1F80 - chains B and D of the 6 polymer chains in the assembly; structure by X-ray diffraction, 2.30 A resolution.

[Chain B]
Name: Holo-(acyl carrier protein) synthase
Organism: Bacillus subtilis
Notes: EC 2.7.8.7
Reference sequence: P96618 (ACPS_BACSU); aligned to UniProt positions 3-122 over residues 2-121 (the alignment contains insertions or deletions, so no single offset holds)
Chain sequence (120 residues; numbered 2 to 121; the number before each row is that of its first residue):
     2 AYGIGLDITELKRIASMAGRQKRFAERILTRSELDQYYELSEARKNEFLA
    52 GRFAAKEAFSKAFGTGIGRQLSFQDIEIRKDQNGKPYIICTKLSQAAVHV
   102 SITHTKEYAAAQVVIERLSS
Not modelled in the structure: 120-121
Construct notes: engineered mutation Ala2 (Ile in P96618)
Reported in the primary citation:
  - catalytic residues: Lys62, His105 (proposed by the authors, not directly observed)
  - mutagenesis - Q113E: decreased catalytic activity
  - mutagenesis - I5R, Q113R: abolished catalytic activity
  - mutagenesis - I5R: decreased expression

[Chain D]
Name: Acyl carrier protein
Organism: Bacillus subtilis
Reference sequence: P80643 (ACP_BACSU); residues 1-76 here correspond to UniProt positions 2-77 (UniProt number = residue number + 1)
Chain sequence (81 residues; row label = number of the first residue in the row; numbers below 1 keep their minus sign (Gly-4 is residue -4)):
    -4 GPLGSADTLERVTKIIVDRLGVDEADVKLEASFKEDLGADXLDVVELVME
    46 LEDEFDMEISDEDAEKIATVGDAVNYIQNQQ
Not modelled in the structure: -4 to -1, 74-76
Modified residues: PN2 (4'-(3-aminopropionic) phosphopantetheine) at position 36
Reported in the primary citation:
  - catalytic residues: Asp35 (proposed by the authors, not directly observed)

[How chain B and chain D interact]
Residue-residue contacts - 32 pairs, chain B then chain D:
  Arg14(B) with Asp35(D), salt bridge; Leu37(D); Asp38(D), salt bridge
  Met18(B) with Leu37(D), hydrophobic; Glu41(D)
  Arg21(B) with Arg14(D); Glu41(D), salt bridge
  Gln22(B) with Met44(D); Asp48(D)
  Arg24(B) with Met44(D); Glu47(D), salt bridge; Asp48(D), salt bridge
  Phe25(B) with Leu37(D), hydrophobic; Val40(D), hydrophobic; Met44(D), hydrophobic
  Arg28(B) with Val43(D); Met44(D); Glu47(D), salt bridge; Ile54(D), hydrogen bond (side chain-backbone); Ser55(D); Asp56(D), salt bridge
  Phe54(B) with Leu37(D), hydrophobic
  Glu58(B) with PN2_36(D)
  Ile68(B) with PN2_36(D); Glu60(D)
  Gly69(B) with PN2_36(D); Asp56(D); Glu60(D)
  Arg70(B) with Glu57(D); Glu60(D), hydrogen bond (backbone-side chain)
  Ser73(B) with Asp56(D), hydrogen bond
  Phe74(B) with Asp56(D), hydrogen bond (backbone-side chain)
Also at the interface, not in a pair above, chain B (17 interface residues in all): Ile15, Gln71, Gln75
Also at the interface, not in a pair above, chain D (18 interface residues in all): Glu45, Ala59
From the paper, about this interface:
  - pairs named by the authors: Ile15(B)-Leu37(D), Met18(B)-Leu37(D), Arg21(B)-Glu41(D) (salt bridge), Gln22(B)-Met44(D), Gln22(B)-Asp48(D), Arg24(B)-Asp48(D), Phe25(B)-Leu37(D)

[Overview]
17 residues of chain B and 18 residues of chain D are in contact, with 4 hydrogen bonds and 7 salt bridges.
Polar contacts include Arg14(B)-Asp35(D), Arg14(B)-Asp38(D) and Arg21(B)-Glu41(D). The paper describes
contacts between Ile15(B) and Leu37(D), Met18(B) and Leu37(D) and Gln22(B) and Met44(D) among others; a salt
bridge between Arg21(B) and Glu41(D). From the paper: catalytic residues Lys62(B), His105(B) and Asp35(D); I5R
and Q113R of chain B abolish catalytic activity.
Here chain B is Holo-(acyl carrier protein) synthase and chain D is Acyl carrier protein, both from Bacillus
subtilis. Entry 1F80 (Holo-(acyl carrier protein) synthase in complex with holo-(acyl carrier protein)) was
determined by X-ray diffraction, deposited together with 1F7L and 1F7T.
